Entry 9F1Q (X-ray diffraction, 2.35 A resolution); this record covers chains B and C of the 4 polymer chains in the assembly.

[Chain B (and C)]
Protein: Dyp-type peroxidase family protein
Source organism: Pseudomonas putida
Notes: chain C of this document is another copy of the same molecule, construct and numbering; everything in this record applies to it too
Reference sequence: Q88HV5 (Q88HV5_PSEPK); residues 2-287 here = UniProt positions 2-287
Amino-acid sequence (286 residues; numbered 2 to 287; the number before each row is that of its first residue):
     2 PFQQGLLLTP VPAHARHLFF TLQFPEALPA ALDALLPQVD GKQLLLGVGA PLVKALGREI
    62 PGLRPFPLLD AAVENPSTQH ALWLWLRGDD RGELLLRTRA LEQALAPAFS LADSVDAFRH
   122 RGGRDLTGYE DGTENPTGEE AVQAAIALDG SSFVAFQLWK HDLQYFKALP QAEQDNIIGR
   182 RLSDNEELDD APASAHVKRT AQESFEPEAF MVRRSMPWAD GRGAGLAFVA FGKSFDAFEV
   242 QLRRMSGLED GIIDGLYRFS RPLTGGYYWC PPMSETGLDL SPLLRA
Not modelled in the structure: 287 (chain C: fully traced)
Sequence notes: engineered mutation Leu9 (Ala in Q88HV5), Phe25 (Ser in Q88HV5), Val54 (Ala in Q88HV5), Asp91 (Glu in Q88HV5), Glu94 (Asp in Q88HV5), Arg100 (Gln in Q88HV5), Phe110 (Leu in Q88HV5), Ala118 (Gly in Q88HV5), Arg120 (Leu in Q88HV5), Arg125 (His in Q88HV5), Gly139 (Asp in Q88HV5), Leu149 (Ala in Q88HV5), Val155 (Ala in Q88HV5), Ala169 (Ser in Q88HV5), Glu174 (Asp in Q88HV5), Met217 (Val in Q88HV5), Pro218 (Ser in Q88HV5), Gly222 (Gln in Q88HV5), Phe232 (Leu in Q88HV5), Asp237 (Glu in Q88HV5), Leu279 (Val in Q88HV5)
Ion coordination: heme Fe near His197 (its only coordinating residue here)
Small-molecule neighbours: heme (HEM): Asp126, Tyr130, Glu131, Asp132, Gly133, Thr134, Glu135, Gln158, Trp160, His162, Ile179, Arg181, His197, Val198, Thr201, Ala202, Gln203, Met212, Arg214, Leu227, Phe229, Phe239, Gln242, Leu243, Met246, Leu257, Ser261

[Chain B / chain C interface]
Contacting residue pairs (34; chain B residue first):
  His15(B) - His15(C)  hydrogen bond
  Asp91(B) - Arg120(C)
  Asp91(B) - His121(C)  salt bridge
  Asp91(B) - Arg122(C)  hydrogen bond (side chain-backbone)
  Arg92(B) - Arg92(C)
  Arg92(B) - Asp117(C)
  Arg92(B) - Phe119(C)
  Arg92(B) - Ala220(C)  hydrogen bond (side chain-backbone)
  Gly93(B) - Phe119(C)
  Gly93(B) - His121(C)
  Gly93(B) - Leu127(C)
  Glu94(B) - His121(C)
  Glu94(B) - Arg122(C)
  Leu96(B) - Leu127(C)  hydrophobic
  Leu96(B) - Ala220(C)  hydrophobic
  Leu96(B) - Ala225(C)  hydrophobic
  Leu97(B) - His121(C)
  Leu97(B) - Leu127(C)
  Arg100(B) - Gln165(C)
  Asp117(B) - Arg92(C)
  Phe119(B) - Arg92(C)
  Phe119(B) - Gly93(C)
  Arg120(B) - Asp91(C)
  His121(B) - Asp91(C)  salt bridge
  His121(B) - Gly93(C)
  His121(B) - Glu94(C)
  His121(B) - Leu97(C)
  Arg122(B) - Asp91(C)  hydrogen bond (backbone-side chain)
  Arg122(B) - Glu94(C)
  Leu127(B) - Gly93(C)
  Leu127(B) - Leu97(C)
  Gln165(B) - Arg100(C)
  Ala220(B) - Arg92(C)  hydrogen bond (backbone-side chain)
  Ala225(B) - Leu96(C)  hydrophobic
Interface residues without a listed pair, chain B (18 interface residues in all): Leu164
Interface residues without a listed pair, chain C (18 interface residues in all): Leu164

[Summary]
Chain B and chain C each contribute 18 residues to their interface; the contacts include 5 hydrogen bonds and
2 salt bridges. Polar contacts include Asp91(B)-His121(C), His15(B)-His15(C) and Asp91(B)-Arg122(C). Bound to
chain B: heme.
Both chains are Dyp-type peroxidase family protein (Pseudomonas putida). Entry 9F1Q (Crystal structure of a
DyP-type peroxidase Fireprot variant from Pseudomonas putida) was determined by X-ray diffraction together
with 9F1O from the same study.
